4WYL - chain A; structure by X-ray diffraction, 2.00 A resolution.

== Chain A ==
Molecule: RNA-directed RNA polymerase 3D-POL
From: Foot-and-mouth disease virus
Notes: EC 2.7.7.48
UniProtKB: P03311 (POLG_FMDVS); residues 1-470 here correspond to UniProt positions 1858-2327 (UniProt number = residue number + 1857)
Chain sequence (481 residues; numbered 1 to 481; the number before each row is that of its first residue):
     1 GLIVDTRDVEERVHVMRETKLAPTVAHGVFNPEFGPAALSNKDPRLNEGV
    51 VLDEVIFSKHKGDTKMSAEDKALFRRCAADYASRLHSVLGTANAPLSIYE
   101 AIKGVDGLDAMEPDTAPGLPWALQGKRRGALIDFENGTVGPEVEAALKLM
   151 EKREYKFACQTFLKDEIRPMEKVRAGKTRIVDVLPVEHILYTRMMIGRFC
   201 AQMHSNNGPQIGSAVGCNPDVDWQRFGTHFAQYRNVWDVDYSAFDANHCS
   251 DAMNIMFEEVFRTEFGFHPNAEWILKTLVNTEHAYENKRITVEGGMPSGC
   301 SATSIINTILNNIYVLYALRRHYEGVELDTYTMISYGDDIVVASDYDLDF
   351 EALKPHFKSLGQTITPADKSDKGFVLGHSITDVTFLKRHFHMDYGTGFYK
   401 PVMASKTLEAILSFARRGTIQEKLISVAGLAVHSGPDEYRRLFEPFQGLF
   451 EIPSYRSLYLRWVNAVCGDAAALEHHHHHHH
Unresolved in the structure: 479-481
Sequence notes: engineered mutation E18 (Lys1875 in P03311); expression tag (471-481)
Ion coordination: Mn2+: D238, D240
Curated features (UniProtKB/Swiss-Prot):
  - motif: M16, R17, T19 to T24 (Nuclear localization signal)
  - active site: D338 (For RdRp activity)
From the paper describing this entry:
  - mutagenesis - K18E: decreased binding to RNA
  - mutagenesis - K18E (4- to 5-fold): decreased catalytic activity
  - mutagenesis - K18E: increased catalytic activity on nucleotide analogue
  - conformationally variable residues (loop rearrangement): G299 to S301

== In short ==
D238 and D240 form the Mn2+ site. Curated annotation (UniProt) lists active-site residue D338. From the paper:
K18E reduces binding to RNA; conformational variability at G299.
Chain A is RNA-directed RNA polymerase 3D-POL (Foot-and-mouth disease virus); the structure, Mutant K18E of 3D
polymerase from Foot-and-Moth Disease Virus, was determined by X-ray diffraction together with 4WYW, 4WZM,
4WZQ and 4X2B from the same study.
